PDB entry 4LK9 | X-ray diffraction, 1.60 A resolution | chains A and B

Chain A:
Protein: Histone acetyltransferase KAT6A
Organism: Homo sapiens
Notes: EC 2.3.1.48
UniProt: Q92794 (KAT6A_HUMAN); numbering as in UniProt (aligned over 194-323)
Amino-acid sequence (136 residues; row label = number of the first residue in the row):
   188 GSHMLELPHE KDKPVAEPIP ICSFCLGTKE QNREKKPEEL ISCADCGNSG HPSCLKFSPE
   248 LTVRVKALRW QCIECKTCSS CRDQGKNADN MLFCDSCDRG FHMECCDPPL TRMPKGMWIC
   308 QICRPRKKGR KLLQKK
Unresolved in the structure: 188-189, 316-323
Differences from the reference sequence: expression tag (188-193)
Curated features (UniProtKB/Swiss-Prot):
  - zinc finger: Ile206 to Cys265 (PHD-type 1), Cys259 to Arg313 (PHD-type 2)
Metal / ion sites: Zn2+ site 1: Cys209, Cys212, His238, Cys241; Zn2+ site 2: Cys230, Cys233, Cys259, Cys262; Zn2+ site 3: Cys265, Cys268, His289, Cys292; Zn2+ site 4: Cys281, Cys284, Cys307, Cys310
What the authors report for this chain:
  - contacts within the chain: Leu194-Ile309 (hydrophobic contact), His196-Arg269, Glu197-Arg286 (salt bridge), Trp257-Asp285 (hydrogen bond)
  - conformationally variable residues (loop rearrangement, side-chain flip): Ala275 to Asn277, Phe280

Chain B:
Protein: Histone H3.1
UniProt: P68431 (H31_HUMAN); residues 1-21 here correspond to UniProt positions 2-22 (UniProt number = residue number + 1)
Amino-acid sequence (21 residues; each row starts with the number of its first residue):
     1 ARTKQTARKS TGGKAPRKQL A
Unresolved in the structure: 14-21
Curated features (UniProtKB/Swiss-Prot):
  - modified residue: Arg2 (Asymmetric dimethylarginine), Thr3 (Phosphothreonine), Lys4 (Allysine), Gln5 (5-glutamyl dopamine), Thr6 (Phosphothreonine), Arg8 (Citrulline), Lys9 (N6,N6,N6-trimethyllysine), Ser10 (ADP-ribosylserine), Thr11 (Phosphothreonine), Lys14 (N6-(2-hydroxyisobutyryl)lysine), Arg17 (Asymmetric dimethylarginine), Lys18 (N6-(2-hydroxyisobutyryl)lysine)
  - lipidation: Lys18 (N6-decanoyllysine)

Chain A / chain B interface:
Contacting residue pairs - 32 pairs, chain A then chain B:
  Phe211(A) - Thr11(B)
  Cys241(A) - Thr11(B)
  Leu242(A) - Thr11(B)
  Lys243(A) - Ser10(B)  hydrogen bond (side chain-backbone)
  Ile260(A) - Lys4(B)  hydrogen bond (backbone-side chain)
  Ile260(A) - Ala7(B)
  Ile260(A) - Arg8(B)
  Ile260(A) - Thr11(B)
  Glu261(A) - Lys4(B)  hydrogen bond (backbone-side chain)
  Glu261(A) - Arg8(B)  salt bridge
  Lys263(A) - Lys4(B)  hydrogen bond (backbone-side chain)
  Gln271(A) - Lys4(B)
  Ala275(A) - Thr3(B)
  Ala275(A) - Lys4(B)  hydrogen bond (backbone-backbone)
  Ala275(A) - Gln5(B)  hydrogen bond (backbone-backbone)
  Ala275(A) - Arg8(B)
  Asp276(A) - Thr3(B)  hydrogen bond
  Asp276(A) - Gln5(B)  hydrogen bond
  Met278(A) - Thr3(B)
  Met278(A) - Lys4(B)  hydrogen bond (backbone-backbone)
  Leu279(A) - Arg2(B)
  Phe280(A) - Arg2(B)  hydrogen bond (backbone-backbone)
  Phe280(A) - Lys4(B)
  Phe280(A) - Ala7(B)  hydrophobic
  Cys281(A) - Arg2(B)  hydrogen bond (backbone-side chain)
  Asp282(A) - Arg2(B)  salt bridge
  Asp285(A) - Arg2(B)  salt bridge
  Met300(A) - Ala1(B)
  Met300(A) - Thr3(B)
  Pro301(A) - Ala1(B)
  Gly303(A) - Ala1(B)  hydrogen bond (backbone-backbone)
  Trp305(A) - Ala1(B)  hydrophobic
Other interface residues (no listed pair), chain A (25 interface residues in all): Phe244, Leu248, Cys262, Met290, Lys302
Other interface residues (no listed pair), chain B (10 interface residues in all): Thr6
The authors on this interface:
  - specific contacts: Phe211(A)-Thr11(B) (hydrophobic contact), Leu242(A)-Thr11(B) (hydrophobic contact), Lys243(A)-Ser10(B) (hydrogen bond), Lys243(A)-Thr11(B) (hydrophobic contact), Ile260(A)-Lys4(B) (backbone contact), Ile260(A)-Ala7(B) (hydrophobic contact), Ile260(A)-Thr11(B) (hydrophobic contact), Glu261(A)-Lys4(B) (backbone contact), Glu261(A)-Arg8(B) (salt bridge), Lys263(A)-Lys4(B) (backbone contact), Ala275(A)-Lys4(B) (hydrophobic contact), Ala275(A)-Gln5(B) (backbone contact), Asp276(A)-Thr3(B) (hydrogen bond), Leu279(A)-Thr3(B) (hydrophobic contact), Phe280(A)-Arg2(B) (backbone contact), Phe280(A)-Ala7(B) (hydrophobic contact), Cys281(A)-Arg2(B) (backbone contact), Asp282(A)-Arg2(B) (salt bridge), Asp285(A)-Arg2(B) (salt bridge), Met300(A)-Ala1(B) (hydrophobic contact), Met300(A)-Thr3(B) (hydrophobic contact), Pro301(A)-Ala1(B) (hydrophobic contact), Gly303(A)-Ala1(B) (backbone contact), Trp305(A)-Ala1(B) (hydrophobic contact)

Overview:
The interface between chain A and chain B involves 25 residues on one side and 10 on the other, with 12
hydrogen bonds and 3 salt bridges. Polar contacts include Glu261(A)-Arg8(B), Asp282(A)-Arg2(B) and
Asp285(A)-Arg2(B). The authors report hydrophobic contacts between Phe211(A) and Thr11(B), Leu242(A) and
Thr11(B) and Lys243(A) and Thr11(B) among others; hydrogen bonds between Lys243(A) and Ser10(B) and Asp276(A)
and Thr3(B); backbone contacts between Ile260(A) and Lys4(B), Glu261(A) and Lys4(B) and Lys263(A) and Lys4(B)
among others. The paper reports conformational variability at Ala275(A) and Phe280(A); contacts within the
chain involving Leu194(A), Ile309(A) and His196(A) among others.
Chain A is Histone acetyltransferase KAT6A (Homo sapiens) and chain B is Histone H3.1; the structure, Crystal
Structure of MOZ double PHD finger histone H3 tail complex, was determined by X-ray diffraction together with
4LJN, 4LKA and 4LLB from the same study.
